4JBW - chains G and B of the 6 polymer chains in the assembly; structure by X-ray diffraction, 3.91 A resolution.

== Chain G ==
Protein: Maltose transport system permease protein MalG
Source organism: Escherichia coli
Reference sequence: P68183 (MALG_ECOLI); residues 1-296 here = UniProt positions 1-296
Sequence (296 residues; numbered 1 to 296; the number before each row is that of its first residue):
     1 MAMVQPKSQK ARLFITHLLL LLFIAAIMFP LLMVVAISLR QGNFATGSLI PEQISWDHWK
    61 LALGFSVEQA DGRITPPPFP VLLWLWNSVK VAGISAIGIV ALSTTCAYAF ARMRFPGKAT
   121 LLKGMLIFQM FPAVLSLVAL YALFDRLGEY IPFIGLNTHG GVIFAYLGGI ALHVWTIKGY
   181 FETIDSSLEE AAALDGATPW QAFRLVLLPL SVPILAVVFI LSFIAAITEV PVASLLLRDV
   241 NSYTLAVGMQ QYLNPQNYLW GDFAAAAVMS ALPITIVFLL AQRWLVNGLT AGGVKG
Not modelled in the structure: 1, 288-296
UniProt features mapped onto this chain:
  - mutagenesis: Glu190 (E190A/C/K/L: Reduction of transport rate), Ala192 (A192D/S/L: Loss of transport and MalK dissociation from the membrane), Gly196 (G196A: No effect; G196P: Loss of transport and MalK dissociation from the membrane), Pro209 (P209A: No effect)

== Chain B ==
Protein: Maltose/maltodextrin import ATP-binding protein MalK
Source organism: Escherichia coli
Notes: EC 3.6.3.19
Reference sequence: P68187 (MALK_ECOLI); numbering as in UniProt (aligned over 1-371)
Sequence (381 residues; row label = number of the first residue in the row):
     1 MASVQLQNVT KAWGEVVVSK DINLDIHEGE FVVFVGPSGC GKSTLLRMIA GLETITSGDL
    61 FIGEKRMNDT PPAERGVGMV FQSYALYPHL SVAENMSFGL KLAGAKKEVI NQRVNQVAEV
   121 LQLAHLLDRK PKALSGGQRQ RVAIGRTLVA EPSVFLLDEP LSNLDAALRV QMRIEISRLH
   181 KRLGRTMIYV THDQVEAMTL ADKIVVLDAG RVAQVGKPLE LYHYPADRFV AGFIGSPKMN
   241 FLPVKVTATA IDQVQVELPM PNRQQVWLPV ESRDVQVGAN MSLGIRPEHL LPSDIADVIL
   301 EGEVQVVEQL GNETQIHIQI PSIRQNLVYR QNDVVLVEEG ATFAIGLPPE RCHLFREDGT
   361 ACRRLHKEPG VASASHHHHH H
Not modelled in the structure: 1, 372-381
Sequence notes: expression tag (372-381)
UniProt features mapped onto this chain:
  - binding site (ATP): Gly36 to Ser43
  - mutagenesis: Ala85 (A85M: Suppressor of EAA loop mutations in MalFG), Lys106 (K106C: Suppressor of EAA loop mutations in MalFG), Val114 (V114C: Suppressor of EAA loop mutations in MalFG), Val117 (V117M: Suppressor of EAA loop mutations in MalFG), Glu119 (E119K: Resistant to inhibitory effects of alpha-methylglucoside but retains transport capacity), Ala124 (A124T: Resistant to inhibitory effects of alpha-methylglucoside but retains transport capacity), Gly137 (G137A: Loss of maltose transport. Has greater ability to decrease mal gene expression than wild-type MalK), Asp158 (D158N: Loss of maltose transport but retains ability to repress mal genes), Arg228 (R228C: Resistant to inhibitory effects of alpha-methylglucoside but retains transport capacity), Phe241 (F241I: Resistant to inhibitory effects of alpha-methylglucoside but retains transport capacity), Trp267 (W267G: Normal maltose transport but constitutive mal gene expression), Gly278 (G278P: Resistant to inhibitory effects of alpha-methylglucoside but retains transport capacity), 8 further mutagenesis entries in UniProt

== Chain G / chain B interface ==
Pairs across the interface (10; chain G residue first):
  Ala2(G) with Leu52(B); Glu53(B), hydrogen bond (backbone-side chain); Thr54(B), hydrogen bond (backbone-backbone)
  Met3(G) with Gly51(B); Leu52(B), hydrogen bond (backbone-backbone)
  Val4(G) with Gly51(B), hydrogen bond (backbone-backbone); Asp69(B); Thr70(B); Pro71(B), hydrophobic; Pro72(B)
Other interface residues (no listed pair), chain G (4 interface residues in all): Pro6
Other interface residues (no listed pair), chain B (11 interface residues in all): Trp13, Asn68, Arg75

== Overview ==
4 residues of chain G and 11 residues of chain B are in contact; the contacts include 4 hydrogen bonds. Polar
contacts include Ala2(G)-Glu53(B), Ala2(G)-Thr54(B) and Met3(G)-Leu52(B). UniProt lists 4 mutagenesis sites on
chain G; 8 ATP-binding residues and 20 mutagenesis sites on chain B.
Chain G is Maltose transport system permease protein MalG and chain B is Maltose/maltodextrin import
ATP-binding protein MalK, both from Escherichia coli; the structure, Crystal structure of E. coli maltose
transporter MalFGK2 in complex with its regulatory protein EIIAglc, was determined by X-ray diffraction.
